PDB entry 7LMZ | electron microscopy, 3.06 A resolution | chains C and G of the 7 polymer chains in the assembly

== Chain C ==
Molecule: Transitional endoplasmic reticulum ATPase
Source organism: Homo sapiens
Notes: EC 3.6.4.6
UniProtKB: P55072 (TERA_HUMAN); residues 1-806 here = UniProt positions 1-806
Chain sequence (806 residues; numbered 1 to 806; the number before each row is that of its first residue):
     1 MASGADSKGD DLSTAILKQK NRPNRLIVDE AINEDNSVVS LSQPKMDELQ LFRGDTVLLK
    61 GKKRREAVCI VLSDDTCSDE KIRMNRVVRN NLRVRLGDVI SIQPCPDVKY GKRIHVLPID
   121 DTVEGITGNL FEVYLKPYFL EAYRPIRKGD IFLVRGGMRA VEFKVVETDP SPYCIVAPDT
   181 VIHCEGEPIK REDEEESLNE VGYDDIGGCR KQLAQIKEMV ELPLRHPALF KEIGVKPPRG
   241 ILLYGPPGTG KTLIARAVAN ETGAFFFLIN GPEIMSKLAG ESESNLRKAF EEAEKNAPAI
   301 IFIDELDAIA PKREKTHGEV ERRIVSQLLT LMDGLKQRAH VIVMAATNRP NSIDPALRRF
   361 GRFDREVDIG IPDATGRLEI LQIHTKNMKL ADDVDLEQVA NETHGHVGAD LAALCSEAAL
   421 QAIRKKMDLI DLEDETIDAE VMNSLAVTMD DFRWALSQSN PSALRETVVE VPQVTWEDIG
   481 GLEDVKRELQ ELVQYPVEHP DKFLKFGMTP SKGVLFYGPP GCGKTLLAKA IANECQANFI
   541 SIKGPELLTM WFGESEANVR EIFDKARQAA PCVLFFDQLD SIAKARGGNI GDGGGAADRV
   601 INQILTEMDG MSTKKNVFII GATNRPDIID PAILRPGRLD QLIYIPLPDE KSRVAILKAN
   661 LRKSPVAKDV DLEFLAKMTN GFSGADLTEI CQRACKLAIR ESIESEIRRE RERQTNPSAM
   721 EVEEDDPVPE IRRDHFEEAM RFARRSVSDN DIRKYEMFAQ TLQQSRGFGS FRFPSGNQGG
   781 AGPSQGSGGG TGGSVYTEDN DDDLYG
Not modelled in the structure: 1-11, 715-726, 776-806
Differences from the reference sequence: engineered mutation E232 (Ala in P55072), Q578 (Glu in P55072)
Metal / ion sites: Mg2+ site 1: T252 (together with ATP); Mg2+ site 2: T525 (together with ATP)
Residues lining bound ligands:
  - ATP (adenosine-5'-triphosphate), molecule 1: D205, I206, G207, C209, P246, P247, G248, T249, G250, K251, T252, L253, R256, E305, N348, I380, H384, G408, A409
  - ATP, molecule 2: D333, A356, R359, R362
  - ATP, molecule 3: D478, I479, G480, L482, P519, P520, G521, C522, G523, K524, T525, L526, Q578, N624, I656, N660, G684, A685, T688
  - ATP, molecule 4: D609, A632, R635, R638
Curated features (UniProtKB/Swiss-Prot):
  - region: T797 to G806 (Interaction with UBXN6)
  - motif: D802 to G806 (PIM motif)
  - binding site (ATP): P247 to L253, N348, H384, G521 to L526
  - modified residue: A2 (N-acetylalanine), S3 (Phosphoserine), S7 (Phosphoserine), S13 (Phosphoserine), S37 (Phosphoserine), K315 (N6,N6,N6-trimethyllysine), T436 (Phosphothreonine), S462 (Phosphoserine), K502 (N6-acetyllysine), K505 (N6-acetyllysine), K668 (N6-acetyllysine), S702 (Phosphoserine), K754 (N6-acetyllysine), S770 (Phosphoserine), S775 (Phosphoserine), S787 (Phosphoserine), Y805 (Phosphotyrosine)
  - cross-link (Glycyl lysine isopeptide (Lys-Gly)): K8 (interchain with G-Cter in SUMO2), K18 (interchain with G-Cter in SUMO2)
  - natural variant: R95 (R95G: In IBMPFD1), G97 (G97E: In CMT2Y), I126 (I126F: In IBMPFD1; uncertain significance), R155 (R155C: In IBMPFD1; R155H: In FTDALS6 and IBMPFD1; R155L: In IBMPFD1; R155P: In IBMPFD1; R155S: In IBMPFD1), R159 (R159G: In FTDALS6; R159H: In IBMPFD1), A160 (A160T: In IBMPFD1; uncertain significance), E185 (E185K: In CMT2Y), R191 (R191Q: In FTDALS6 and IBMPFD1), L198 (L198W: In IBMPFD1), E232 (A232E: In IBMPFD1; this construct carries the variant), I254 (I254F: In IBMPFD1; uncertain significance), I369 (I369T: In IBMPFD1; uncertain significance), 2 further natural variant entries in UniProt
  - mutagenesis: F52 to D55 (Abolishes interaction with NPLOC4; when associated with A-110), R53 (R53A: Minor effect on affinity for ATP and ADP), R86 (R86A: Strongly increased affinity for ATP. Strongly reduced affinity for ADP), Y110 (Y110A: Abolishes interaction with NPLOC4; when associated with 52-A--A-55), R113 to H115 (Severely reduced binding to DERL1), F131 (F131R: Severely reduced binding to DERL1), L140 (L140D: Severely reduced binding to DERL1), D179 (D179R: No effect on binding to DERL1), H183 (H183W: Severely reduced binding to DERL1), K251 (K251Q: Impairs ERAD degradation of HMGCR and does not inhibit interaction with RHBDD1; when associated with Q-524), E305 (E305Q: Defect in ubiquitin-dependent protein degradation by the proteasome; when associated with Q-578), K312 (K312A: Does not affect methylation by VCPKMT), 7 further mutagenesis entries in UniProt
Reported in the primary citation:
  - mutagenesis - W551A/F552A, R599A: abolished catalytic activity
  - mutagenesis - I590A/D592A: unchanged catalytic activity
  - mutagenesis - L464A: decreased catalytic activity
  - disease-associated variants - A232E: increased catalytic activity (citing earlier work)
  - mutagenesis - E578Q: decreased catalytic activity (citing earlier work)

== Chain G ==
Molecule: Hexa-ubiquitin
Source organism: Homo sapiens
Chain sequence (9 residues; row label = number of the first residue in the row; X marks 9 residues of unknown identity (built as UNK)):
     1 XXXXXXXXX

== Chain C / chain G interface ==
Chain C residues in contact with chain G, 6 residues: M550, W551, F552, G591, G593, G594

== Summary ==
No residue of chain C is in contact with chain G. Chain C binds 4 copies of ATP. UniProt lists 15 ATP-binding
residues and 23 mutagenesis sites on chain C. From the paper: W551A/F552A and R599A of chain C abolish
catalytic activity; L464A and E578Q of chain C reduce catalytic activity; 6 substitutions were tested in all.
Chain C is Transitional endoplasmic reticulum ATPase and chain G is Hexa-ubiquitin, both from Homo sapiens;
the structure, Cryo-EM structure of human p97 in complex with Npl4/Ufd1 and Ub6 (Class 1), was determined by
electron microscopy, deposited together with 7LN0, 7LN1, 7LN2, 7LN3, 7LN4, 7LN5 and 7LN6.
